Entry 8B5C (X-ray diffraction, 1.58 A resolution); this record covers chains A and B.

[Chain A]
Name: Bromodomain-containing protein 4
From: Homo sapiens
UniProtKB: O60885 (BRD4_HUMAN); residue numbers follow UniProt; this construct covers 44-168
Chain sequence (129 residues; numbered 40 to 168; the number before each row is that of its first residue):
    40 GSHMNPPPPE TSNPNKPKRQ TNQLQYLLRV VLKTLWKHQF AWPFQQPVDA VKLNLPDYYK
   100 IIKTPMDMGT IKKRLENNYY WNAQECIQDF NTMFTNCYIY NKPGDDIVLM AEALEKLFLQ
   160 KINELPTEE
Disordered / not traced: 167-168
Sequence notes: expression tag (40-43)
Curated features (UniProtKB/Swiss-Prot):
  - site: Asn-140 (Acetylated histone binding)
  - cross-link: Lys-99 (Glycyl lysine isopeptide (Lys-Gly) (interchain with G-Cter in SUMO2))
  - natural variant: Asp-145 (D145G: Found in a patient with a neurodevelopmental syndrome; uncertain significance)
  - mutagenesis: Asn-140 (N140A: Abolishes binding to acetylated histones)

[Chain B]
Name: H4K5/8ApmTri
Chain sequence (13 residues; each row starts with the number of its first residue; numbering starts at 0):
     0 XSGRGXGGXG LGK
Disordered / not traced: 11-12
Modified / non-standard residues: ACE (acetyl group) at position 0; P1V ((2S)-2-azanyl-6-(5-methyl-1H-1,2,4-triazol-3-yl)hexanoic acid) at position 5; P1V ((2S)-2-azanyl-6-(5-methyl-1H-1,2,4-triazol-3-yl)hexanoic acid) at position 8

[How chain A and chain B interact]
Contacting residue pairs (35):
  Phe-79(A) / Leu-10(B)  hydrophobic
  Trp-81(A) / P1V_8(B)
  Pro-82(A) / P1V_5(B)
  Phe-83(A) / P1V_5(B)
  Val-87(A) / P1V_5(B)
  Leu-92(A) / P1V_8(B)
  Asn-93(A) / Arg-3(B)  hydrogen bond (backbone-side chain)
  Leu-94(A) / Gly-4(B)
  Leu-94(A) / P1V_5(B)
  Pro-95(A) / Arg-3(B)
  Asp-96(A) / Gly-2(B)
  Asp-96(A) / Arg-3(B)  hydrogen bond (side chain-backbone)
  Tyr-97(A) / P1V_5(B)
  Ile-100(A) / Ser-1(B)
  Ile-100(A) / Gly-2(B)
  Cys-136(A) / P1V_5(B)
  Ile-138(A) / ACE_0(B)
  Ile-138(A) / Ser-1(B)  hydrogen bond (backbone-side chain)
  Tyr-139(A) / ACE_0(B)
  Tyr-139(A) / Ser-1(B)  hydrogen bond (backbone-backbone)
  Tyr-139(A) / Gly-2(B)  hydrogen bond (backbone-backbone)
  Tyr-139(A) / Arg-3(B)  hydrogen bond (side chain-backbone)
  Tyr-139(A) / Gly-4(B)  hydrogen bond (side chain-backbone)
  Asn-140(A) / ACE_0(B)
  Asn-140(A) / Gly-4(B)
  Asn-140(A) / P1V_5(B)
  Lys-141(A) / ACE_0(B)
  Asp-145(A) / Gly-7(B)
  Asp-145(A) / P1V_8(B)  hydrogen bond (side chain-backbone)
  Asp-145(A) / Gly-9(B)
  Asp-145(A) / Leu-10(B)  hydrogen bond (side chain-backbone)
  Ile-146(A) / P1V_5(B)
  Leu-148(A) / Leu-10(B)  hydrophobic
  Met-149(A) / P1V_8(B)
  Met-149(A) / Leu-10(B)  hydrophobic
Also at the interface, not in a pair above, chain A (23 interface residues in all): Tyr-137, Asp-144
Also at the interface, not in a pair above, chain B (11 interface residues in all): Gly-6
From the paper, about this interface:
  - interface residues, chain A: Asn-140(A)

[Summary]
23 residues of chain A face 11 of chain B across their interface, with 9 hydrogen bonds. Polar pairs include
Asn-93(A)/Arg-3(B), Asp-96(A)/Arg-3(B) and Ile-138(A)/Ser-1(B). From UniProt: one mutagenesis site on chain A.
The paper reports the interface residue Asn-140(A).
Here chain A is Bromodomain-containing protein 4 (Homo sapiens) and chain B is H4K5/8ApmTri. Entry 8B5C (Human
BRD4 bromdomain 1 in complex with a H4 peptide containing ApmTri (H4K5/8ApmTri)) was determined by X-ray
diffraction (same publication as 8B5A and 8B5B).
